8F7W - chains A and B of the 6 polymer chains in the assembly; structure by electron microscopy, 3.19 A resolution.

Chain A:
Protein: Guanine nucleotide-binding protein G(i) subunit alpha-1
From: Homo sapiens
UniProt: P63096 (GNAI1_HUMAN); numbering as in UniProt (aligned over 1-354)
Sequence (354 residues; row label = number of the first residue in the row):
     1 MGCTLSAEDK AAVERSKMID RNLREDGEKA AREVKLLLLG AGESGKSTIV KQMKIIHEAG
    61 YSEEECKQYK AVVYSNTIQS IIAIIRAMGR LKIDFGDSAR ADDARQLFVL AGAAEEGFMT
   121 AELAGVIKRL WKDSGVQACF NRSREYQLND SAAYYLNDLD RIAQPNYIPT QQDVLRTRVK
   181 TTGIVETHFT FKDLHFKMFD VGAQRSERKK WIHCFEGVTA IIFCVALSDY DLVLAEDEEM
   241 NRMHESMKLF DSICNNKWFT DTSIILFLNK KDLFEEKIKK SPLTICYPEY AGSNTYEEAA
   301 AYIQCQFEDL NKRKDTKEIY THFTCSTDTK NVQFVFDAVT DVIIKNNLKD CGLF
Not modelled in the structure: 1, 56-181
Differences from the reference sequence: conflict Ala203 (Gly in P63096), Ser326 (Ala in P63096)
Curated features (UniProtKB/Swiss-Prot):
  - region: Lys35 to Thr48 (G1 motif), Asp173 to Thr181 (G2 motif), Phe196 to Gly202, Gln204, Arg205 (G3 motif), Ile265 to Asp272 (G4 motif), Thr324, Cys325, Thr327 to Thr329 (G5 motif)
  - binding site (GTP): Glu43 to Thr48, Ser151, Leu175 to Thr181, Asp200 to Gly202, Gln204, Asn269 to Asp272
  - binding site (Mg(2+)): Ser47, Thr181
  - modified residue: Arg178 (ADP-ribosylarginine), Gln204 (Deamidated glutamine), Cys351 (ADP-ribosylcysteine)
  - lipidation: Gly2 (N-myristoyl glycine), Cys3 (S-palmitoyl cysteine)
  - natural variant: Gly40 (G40C: In NEDHISB; G40R: In NEDHISB), Gly45 (G45D: In NEDHISB), Thr48 (T48I: In NEDHISB; T48K: In NEDHISB), Gln52 (Q52P: In NEDHISB), Ser75 (deletion: In NEDHISB; uncertain significance), Gln172 (deletion: In NEDHISB), Asp173 (D173V: In NEDHISB), Glu186 to Phe189 (deletion: In NEDHISB; uncertain significance), Cys224 (C224Y: In NEDHISB), Lys270 (K270N: In NEDHISB; K270R: In NEDHISB), Asp272 (D272G: In NEDHISB), Val332 (V332E: In NEDHISB; uncertain significance)
  - mutagenesis: Gly42 (G42R: Abolishes switch to an activated conformation and dissociation from beta and gamma subunits upon GTP binding. Abolishes interaction with RGS family members), Glu116 (E116L: Enhances interaction (inactive GDP-bound) with RGS14), Gln147 (Q147L: Enhances interaction (inactive GDP-bound) with RGS14), Glu245 (E245L: Enhances interaction (inactive GDP-bound) with RGS14)

Chain B:
Protein: Guanine nucleotide-binding protein G(I)/G(S)/G(T) subunit beta-1
From: Rattus norvegicus
UniProt: P54311 (GBB1_RAT); numbering as in UniProt (aligned over 2-340)
Sequence (353 residues; numbered -12 to 340; the number before each row is that of its first residue; numbers below 1 keep their minus sign (Met-12 is residue -12)):
   -12 MHHHHHHHHG SLLQSELDQL RQEAEQLKNQ IRDARKACAD ATLSQITNNI DPVGRIQMRT
    48 RRTLRGHLAK IYAMHWGTDS RLLVSASQDG KLIIWDSYTT NKVHAIPLRS SWVMTCAYAP
   108 SGNYVACGGL DNICSIYNLK TREGNVRVSR ELAGHTGYLS CCRFLDDNQI VTSSGDTTCA
   168 LWDIETGQQT TTFTGHTGDV MSLSLAPDTR LFVSGACDAS AKLWDVREGM CRQTFTGHES
   228 DINAICFFPN GNAFATGSDD ATCRLFDLRA DQELMTYSHD NIICGITSVS FSKSGRLLLA
   288 GYDDFNCNVW DALKADRAGV LAGHDNRVSC LGVTDDGMAV ATGSWDSFLK IWN
Not modelled in the structure: -12 to 5
Differences from the reference sequence: expression tag (-12 to 1)
Curated features (UniProtKB/Swiss-Prot):
  - modified residue: Ser2 (N-acetylserine), His266 (Phosphohistidine)

Interface between chain A and chain B:
Residue-residue contacts (46):
  Asp9(A) with Asn88(B)
  Ala12(A) with Asn88(B)
  Val13(A) with Asn88(B)
  Arg15(A) with Val90(B)
  Ser16(A) with Asn88(B); Lys89(B), hydrogen bond (side chain-backbone)
  Ile19(A) with Lys89(B); Val90(B); Ala92(B), hydrophobic
  Asp20(A) with Lys89(B), salt bridge
  Leu23(A) with Gly53(B); Lys78(B); Ile80(B), hydrophobic; Lys89(B)
  Asp26(A) with Lys78(B), salt bridge
  Gly27(A) with Leu55(B)
  Thr182(A) with Asp118(B), hydrogen bond (backbone-backbone); Asn119(B), hydrogen bond (backbone-side chain)
  Gly183(A) with Leu117(B); Asn119(B)
  Ile184(A) with Trp99(B); Leu117(B), hydrophobic
  Glu186(A) with Trp99(B)
  Phe199(A) with Trp99(B)
  Gln204(A) with Leu117(B), hydrogen bond (side chain-backbone); Tyr145(B)
  Ser206(A) with Tyr145(B); Gly162(B); Asp186(B)
  Glu207(A) with Asp186(B), hydrogen bond (backbone-side chain)
  Lys210(A) with Met101(B); Tyr145(B); Met188(B); Cys204(B); Asp228(B), salt bridge; Asn230(B), hydrogen bond; Asp246(B), salt bridge
  Trp211(A) with Leu117(B), hydrophobic
  His213(A) with Lys57(B); Trp332(B)
  Cys214(A) with Tyr59(B); Trp99(B)
  Phe215(A) with Trp99(B), hydrophobic
  Glu216(A) with Lys57(B), salt bridge
  Trp258(A) with Arg314(B); Trp332(B), hydrophobic
Also at the interface, not in a pair above, chain A (28 interface residues in all): Arg24, Ala203, Arg205
Also at the interface, not in a pair above, chain B (32 interface residues in all): Thr86, Thr87, His91, Arg96, Ser97, Ser98, Thr143

In short:
28 residues of chain A face 32 of chain B across their interface; the contacts include 6 hydrogen bonds and 5
salt bridges. Among the polar pairs are Asp20(A)-Lys89(B), Asp26(A)-Lys78(B) and Lys210(A)-Asp228(B).
Chain A is Guanine nucleotide-binding protein G(i) subunit alpha-1 (Homo sapiens) and chain B is Guanine
nucleotide-binding protein G(I)/G(S)/G(T) subunit beta-1 (Rattus norvegicus); the structure, Gi bound
kappa-opioid receptor in complex with dynorphin, was determined by electron microscopy together with 8F7Q,
8F7R, 8F7S and 8F7X from the same study.
